PDB entry 5CPK | X-ray diffraction, 2.63 A resolution | chains C and J of the 10 polymer chains in the assembly

[Chain C]
Molecule: Histone H2A type 1-B/E
From: Homo sapiens
Reference sequence: P04908 (H2A1B_HUMAN); residues 0-129 here correspond to UniProt positions 1-130 (UniProt number = residue number + 1)
Amino-acid sequence (133 residues; numbered -3 to 129; the number before each row is that of its first residue; numbers below 1 keep their minus sign (Gly-3 is residue -3)):
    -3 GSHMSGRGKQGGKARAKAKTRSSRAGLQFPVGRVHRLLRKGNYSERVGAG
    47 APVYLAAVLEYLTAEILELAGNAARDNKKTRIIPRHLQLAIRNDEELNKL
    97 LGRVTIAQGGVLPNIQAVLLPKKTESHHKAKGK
Not modelled in the structure: -3 to 12, 119-129
Sequence notes: expression tag (-3 to -1)
UniProt features mapped onto this chain:
  - modified residue: Ser1 (N-acetylserine), Arg3 (Citrulline), Lys5 (N6-(2-hydroxyisobutyryl)lysine), Lys9 (N6-(2-hydroxyisobutyryl)lysine), Lys13 (N6-(beta-hydroxybutyryl)lysine), Lys36 (N6-(2-hydroxyisobutyryl)lysine), Lys74 (N6-(2-hydroxyisobutyryl)lysine), Lys75 (N6-(2-hydroxyisobutyryl)lysine), Lys95 (N6-(2-hydroxyisobutyryl)lysine), Gln104 (N5-methylglutamine), Lys118 (N6-(2-hydroxyisobutyryl)lysine), Lys119 (N6-crotonyllysine), Thr120 (Phosphothreonine), Lys125 (N6-crotonyllysine)
  - cross-link (Glycyl lysine isopeptide (Lys-Gly)): Lys13 (interchain with G-Cter in ubiquitin), Lys15 (interchain with G-Cter in ubiquitin), Lys119 (interchain with G-Cter in ubiquitin)

[Chain J]
Molecule: 145-nt DNA strand
Sequence (145 nucleotides; each row starts with the number of its first residue):
     1 ATCATTTCCATTCGAAGATTCCATTCGAATCCATTCGAAAATGATTACAT
    51 TCGAATCCATTCGAAGATTCCATTTGAGCCTGTTCGAAAATTCCATTTGA
   101 GTCCAACCAATGATTCCTCTCATTTCCATTCAATGATTCCATGAT
Modified residues: 5CM (5-methyl-2'-deoxy-cytidine-5'-monophosphate) at position 13, 5CM (5-methyl-2'-deoxy-cytidine-5'-monophosphate) at position 26, 5CM (5-methyl-2'-deoxy-cytidine-5'-monophosphate) at position 36, 5CM (5-methyl-2'-deoxy-cytidine-5'-monophosphate) at position 52, 5CM (5-methyl-2'-deoxy-cytidine-5'-monophosphate) at position 62, 5CM (5-methyl-2'-deoxy-cytidine-5'-monophosphate) at position 85

[Interface between chain C and chain J]
Pairs across the interface - 14 pairs, chain C then chain J:
  Ala14(C) with DC119(J), phosphate contact
  Arg29(C) with DC121(J), hydrogen bond to the phosphate; DA122(J), salt bridge to the phosphate
  Glu41(C) with DG112(J), phosphate contact
  Arg42(C) with DT111(J), phosphate contact; DG112(J), phosphate contact
  Val43(C) with DT111(J), sugar contact; DG112(J), hydrogen bond to the phosphate
  Gly44(C) with DT111(J), phosphate contact
  Ala45(C) with DT111(J), hydrogen bond to the phosphate
  Lys75(C) with DA132(J), salt bridge to the phosphate
  Thr76(C) with DT130(J), sugar contact; DC131(J), phosphate contact
  Arg77(C) with DC131(J), hydrogen bond to the phosphate
Other interface residues (no listed pair), chain C (14 interface residues in all): Lys13, Thr16, His31, Arg35
Other interface residues (no listed pair), chain J (9 interface residues in all): DT120

[In short]
14 residues of chain C face 9 of chain J across their interface, with 4 hydrogen bonds and 2 salt bridges.
Polar pairs include Arg29(C)-DC121(J), Val43(C)-DG112(J) and Ala45(C)-DT111(J).
Here chain C is Histone H2A type 1-B/E (Homo sapiens) and chain J is a 145-nt DNA strand. Entry 5CPK
(Nucleosome containing methylated Sat2L DNA) was determined by X-ray diffraction, deposited together with 5CPI
and 5CPJ.
